4E0P - chains A and D of the 3 polymer chains in the assembly; structure by X-ray diffraction, 2.20 A resolution.

== Chain A ==
Name: Protelomerase
Organism: Agrobacterium tumefaciens
UniProt: Q7CWV1 (Q7CWV1_AGRT5); residue numbers follow UniProt; this construct covers 103-421
Amino-acid sequence (462 residues; numbered -19 to 442; the number before each row is that of its first residue; numbers below 1 keep their minus sign (Met-19 is residue -19)):
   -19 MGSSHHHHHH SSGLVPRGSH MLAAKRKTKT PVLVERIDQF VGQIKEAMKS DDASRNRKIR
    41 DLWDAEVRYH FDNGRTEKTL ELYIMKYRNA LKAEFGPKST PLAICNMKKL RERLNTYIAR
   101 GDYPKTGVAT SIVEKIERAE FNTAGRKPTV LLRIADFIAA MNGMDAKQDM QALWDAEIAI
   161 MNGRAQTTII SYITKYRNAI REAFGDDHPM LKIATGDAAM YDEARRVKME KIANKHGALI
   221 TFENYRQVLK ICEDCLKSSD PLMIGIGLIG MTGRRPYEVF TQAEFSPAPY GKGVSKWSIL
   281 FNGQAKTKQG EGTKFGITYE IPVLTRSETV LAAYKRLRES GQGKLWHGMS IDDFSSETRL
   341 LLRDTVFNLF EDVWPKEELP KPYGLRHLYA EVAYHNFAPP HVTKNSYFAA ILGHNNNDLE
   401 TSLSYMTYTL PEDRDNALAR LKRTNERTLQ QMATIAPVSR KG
Unresolved in the structure: -19 to 102, 421-442
Construct notes: expression tag (-19 to 102, 422-442)
Modified positions: Tyr405 (o-phosphotyrosine; PTR)
From the paper describing this entry:
  - catalytic residues: Tyr405
  - binding site for the 18-nt DNA strand (chain D): Tyr201, Asp202, Arg205
  - contacts within the chain: Ile170-Tyr201 (water-mediated contact), Thr174-Tyr201 (water-mediated contact)
  - mutagenesis - Y201A, R205A: abolished catalytic activity on hairpin products
  - mutagenesis - Y201A, R205A: unchanged catalytic activity on DNA cutting
  - catalytic residues: Lys286, Arg366, His394 (by similarity / conservation)

== Chain D ==
Molecule: 18-nt DNA strand
Sequence (18 nucleotides; each row starts with the number of its first residue):
    15 CATGATATTG TTATTATG
Unresolved in the structure: 15-16
Small-molecule neighbours: thymidine-5'-phosphate (TMP): DG18, DA19, DT20

== How chain A and chain D interact ==
Pairs across the interface (39; chain A residue first):
  Thr123(A) - DA30(D)  sugar contact
  Thr123(A) - DT31(D)  sugar contact
  Ala124(A) - DT29(D)  base contact
  Ala124(A) - DA30(D)  sugar contact
  Gly125(A) - DT28(D)  base contact
  Gly125(A) - DT29(D)  hydrogen bond to the base
  Arg126(A) - DA27(D)  hydrogen bond to the base
  Arg126(A) - DT28(D)  hydrogen bond to the base
  Arg126(A) - DT29(D)  sugar contact
  Lys127(A) - DT29(D)  hydrogen bond to the phosphate
  Lys127(A) - DA30(D)  salt bridge to the phosphate
  Ile170(A) - DT20(D)  base contact
  Ser171(A) - DT22(D)  base contact
  Thr174(A) - DT20(D)  hydrogen bond to the phosphate
  Arg177(A) - DA19(D)  salt bridge to the phosphate
  Arg177(A) - DT20(D)  salt bridge to the phosphate
  Asn178(A) - DA21(D)  hydrogen bond to the phosphate
  Ala198(A) - DA19(D)  base contact
  Tyr201(A) - DA19(D)  stacking on the base
  Arg255(A) - DT23(D)  phosphate contact
  Pro256(A) - DT23(D)  phosphate contact
  Tyr257(A) - DT22(D)  phosphate contact
  Tyr257(A) - DT23(D)  hydrogen bond to the phosphate
  Ala285(A) - DT22(D)  phosphate contact
  Lys286(A) - DA21(D)  phosphate contact
  Lys286(A) - DT22(D)  hydrogen bond to the phosphate
  Lys288(A) - DT20(D)  hydrogen bond to the phosphate
  Lys288(A) - DA21(D)  salt bridge to the phosphate
  Ile331(A) - DT22(D)  sugar contact
  Ile331(A) - DT23(D)  phosphate contact
  Ser335(A) - DT23(D)  base contact
  Arg339(A) - DT23(D)  salt bridge to the phosphate
  Leu340(A) - DT26(D)  base contact
  Arg343(A) - DT25(D)  salt bridge to the phosphate
  Arg343(A) - DT26(D)  base contact
  Lys361(A) - DG24(D)  phosphate contact
  Pro362(A) - DG24(D)  phosphate contact
  Tyr363(A) - DT23(D)  sugar contact
  Tyr363(A) - DG24(D)  hydrogen bond to the phosphate
Interface residues without a listed pair, chain A (31 interface residues in all): Asn122, Ile173, Thr195, Asp202, Phe334

== Summary ==
31 residues of chain A face 13 of chain D across their interface, with 10 hydrogen bonds, 6 salt bridges and 1
aromatic stacking contact. Polar pairs include Gly125(A)-DT29(D), Arg126(A)-DA27(D) and Arg126(A)-DT28(D).
From the paper: catalytic residues Tyr405(A), Lys286(A) and Arg366(A) among others; Y201A and R205A of chain A
abolish catalytic activity on hairpin products.
Here chain A is Protelomerase (Agrobacterium tumefaciens) and chain D is an 18-nt DNA strand. Entry 4E0P
(Protelomerase tela covalently complexed with substrate DNA) was determined by X-ray diffraction together with
4DWP, 4E0G, 4E0J, 4E0Y, 4E0Z and 4E10 from the same study.
